Entry 3TFV (X-ray diffraction, 3.00 A resolution); this record covers chain A.

== Chain A ==
Molecule: Dehydrosqualene synthase
Source organism: Staphylococcus aureus
Notes: EC 2.5.1.-
Reference sequence: A9JQL9 (CRTM_STAAU); residue numbers follow UniProt; this construct covers 1-287
Sequence (293 residues; numbered -5 to 287; the number before each row is that of its first residue; numbers below 1 keep their minus sign (Ala-5 is residue -5)):
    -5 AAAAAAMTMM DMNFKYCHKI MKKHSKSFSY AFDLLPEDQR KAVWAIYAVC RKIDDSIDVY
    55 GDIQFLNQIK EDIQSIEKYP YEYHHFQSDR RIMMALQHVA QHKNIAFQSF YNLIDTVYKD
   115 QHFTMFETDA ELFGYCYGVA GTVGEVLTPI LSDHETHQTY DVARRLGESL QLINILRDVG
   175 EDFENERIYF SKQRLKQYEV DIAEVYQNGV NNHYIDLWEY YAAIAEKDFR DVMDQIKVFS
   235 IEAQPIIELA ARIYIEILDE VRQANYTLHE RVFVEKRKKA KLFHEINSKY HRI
Unresolved in the structure: -5 to 0, 285-287
Construct notes: expression tag (-5 to 0)
Ligand contacts:
  - bph-1154 (2CN; 5-bromo-2-{[3-(octyloxy)benzyl]sulfanyl}benzoic acid): Phe22, Tyr41, Cys44, Arg45, Asp48, Leu107, Val111, Asp114, Tyr129, Val133, Ala134, Val137, Gly138, Leu141, Leu145, Ala157, Leu160, Gly161, Leu164, Gln165, Asn168
  - Mg2+ (MG): Asn168, Asp172, Asp176
Curated features (UniProtKB/Swiss-Prot):
  - binding site ((2E,6E)-farnesyl diphosphate): His18 to Ser21, Tyr41, Arg45, Gln165, Arg171, Tyr248
  - binding site (Mg(2+)): Asp48, Asp52, Asn168, Asp172
What the authors report for this chain:
  - binding site for bph-1154: Tyr41

== Summary ==
Ligands of chain A: Mg2+ and bph-1154. Curated annotation (UniProt) lists 9 (2E,6E)-farnesyl
diphosphate-binding residues and 4 Mg2+-binding residues. From the paper: a binding site for bph-1154 at
Tyr41.
Chain A is Dehydrosqualene synthase (Staphylococcus aureus); the structure, Crystal structure of
dehydrosqualene synthase (crtm) from s. aureus complexed with bph-1154, was determined by X-ray diffraction
together with 3TFN and 3TFP from the same study.
